9IP9 - chains A and B of the 3 polymer chains in the assembly; structure by electron microscopy, 3.64 A resolution.

== Chain A ==
Molecule: Epidermal growth factor receptor
From: Homo sapiens
Notes: EC 2.7.10.1
UniProtKB: P00533 (EGFR_HUMAN); residues 1-621 here correspond to UniProt positions 25-645 (UniProt number = residue number + 24)
Amino-acid sequence (627 residues; numbered 1 to 627; the number before each row is that of its first residue):
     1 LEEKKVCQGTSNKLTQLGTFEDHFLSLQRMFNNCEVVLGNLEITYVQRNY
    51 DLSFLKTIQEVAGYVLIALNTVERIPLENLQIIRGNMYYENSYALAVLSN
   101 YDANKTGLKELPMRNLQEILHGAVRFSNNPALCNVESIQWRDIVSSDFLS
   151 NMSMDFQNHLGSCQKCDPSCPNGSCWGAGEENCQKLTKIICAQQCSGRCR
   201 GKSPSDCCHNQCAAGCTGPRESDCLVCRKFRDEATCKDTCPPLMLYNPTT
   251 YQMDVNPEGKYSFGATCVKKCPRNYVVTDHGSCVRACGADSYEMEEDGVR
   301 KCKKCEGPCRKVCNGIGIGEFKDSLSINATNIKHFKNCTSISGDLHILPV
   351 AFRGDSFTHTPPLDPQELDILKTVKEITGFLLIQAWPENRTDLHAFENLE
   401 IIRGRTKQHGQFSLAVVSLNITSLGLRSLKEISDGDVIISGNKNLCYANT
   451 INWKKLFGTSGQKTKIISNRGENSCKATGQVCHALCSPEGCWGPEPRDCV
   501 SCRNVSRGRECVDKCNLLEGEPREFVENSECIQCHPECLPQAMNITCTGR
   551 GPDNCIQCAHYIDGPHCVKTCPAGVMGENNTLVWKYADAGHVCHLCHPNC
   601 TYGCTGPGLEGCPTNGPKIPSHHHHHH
Not modelled in the structure: 1-3, 9-22, 46-51, 70-72, 100-107, 156-172, 190-210, 216-222, 588-627
Construct notes: expression tag (622-627)
Swiss-Prot annotation at these positions:
  - modified residue: Ser205 (Phosphoserine)
  - glycosylation (N-linked (GlcNAc...) asparagine): Asn32 (complex), Asn49, Asn104, Asn151, Asn172, Asn328, Asn337, Asn389, Asn420, Asn504, Asn544, Asn579, Asn599 (high mannose)

== Chain B ==
Molecule: HL-type bispecific diabody Ex3
From: synthetic construct
Notes: engineered mutation(s): Y52W
Amino-acid sequence (527 residues; numbered 1 to 527; the number before each row is that of its first residue):
     1 MAFAAQVQLVQSGGGVVQPGRSLRLSCKASGYTFTRYTMHWVRQAPGKGL
    51 EWIGYINPSRGYTNYNQKVKDRFTISRDNSKNTAFLQMDSLRPEDTGVYF
   101 CARYYDDHYSLDYWGQGTPVTVSSAGGGGSDIVMTQSPLSLPVTPGEPAS
   151 ISCRSSQNIVHNNGITYLEWYLQKPGQSPQLLIYKVSDRFSGVPDRFSGS
   201 GSGTDFTLKISRVEAEDVGVYYCFQGSHIPPTFGQGTKVEIKRAAAAGGG
   251 GSGGGGSGGGGSGGGGSQVQLVQSGAEVKKPGASVKVSCKASGYTFTSYW
   301 MHWVRQAPGQGLEWMGNIWPGSGGTNYAEKFKNRVTMTRDTSISTAYMEL
   351 SRLRSDDTAVYYCARSGGPYFFDYWGQGTLVTVSSAGGGGSDIQMTQSPS
   401 SLSASVGDRVTITCSASSSVSYMNWYQQTPGKAPKRWIYDTSKLASGVPS
   451 RFSGSGSGTDYTFTISSLQPEDIATYYCQQWSSNPFTFGQGTKLQITRAA
   501 AAEQKLISEEDLNLGGGMRGSHHHHHH
Not modelled in the structure: 1-5, 243-267, 498-527

== Interface between chain A and chain B ==
Pairs across the interface (8; chain A residue first):
  Pro349(A) - Ser298(B)
  Arg353(A) - Gly368(B)
  Gly354(A) - Gly368(B)
  Asp355(A) - Gly368(B)
  Ser356(A) - Gly367(B)  hydrogen bond (backbone-backbone)
  Ser356(A) - Gly368(B)
  Ser356(A) - Tyr370(B)
  Ser356(A) - Phe371(B)
Also at the interface, not in a pair above, chain A (7 interface residues in all): Val350, Phe357
Also at the interface, not in a pair above, chain B (7 interface residues in all): Ser366, Pro369

== Overview ==
Chain A and chain B each contribute 7 residues to their interface; the contacts include 1 hydrogen bond. The
hydrogen-bonded pair Ser356(A)-Gly367(B) is a backbone contact.
Chain A is Epidermal growth factor receptor (Homo sapiens) and chain B is HL-type bispecific diabody Ex3
(synthetic construct); the structure, Poly-alanine model for HL-type bispecific diabody Ex3 composed of 528
and OKT3 Fvs in ternary complex ..., was determined by electron microscopy (same publication as 9IP7, 9IP8,
9IPA, 9IPB, 9IPC, 9IPD and 9IPE).
